7JUZ - chains A and C; structure by X-ray diffraction, 3.21 A resolution.

# Chain A
Protein: Kinase suppressor of Ras 1
Source organism: Homo sapiens
Notes: EC 2.7.11.1
UniProtKB: Q8IVT5 (KSR1_HUMAN); residue numbers follow UniProt; this construct covers 591-899
Chain sequence (334 residues; each row starts with the number of its first residue):
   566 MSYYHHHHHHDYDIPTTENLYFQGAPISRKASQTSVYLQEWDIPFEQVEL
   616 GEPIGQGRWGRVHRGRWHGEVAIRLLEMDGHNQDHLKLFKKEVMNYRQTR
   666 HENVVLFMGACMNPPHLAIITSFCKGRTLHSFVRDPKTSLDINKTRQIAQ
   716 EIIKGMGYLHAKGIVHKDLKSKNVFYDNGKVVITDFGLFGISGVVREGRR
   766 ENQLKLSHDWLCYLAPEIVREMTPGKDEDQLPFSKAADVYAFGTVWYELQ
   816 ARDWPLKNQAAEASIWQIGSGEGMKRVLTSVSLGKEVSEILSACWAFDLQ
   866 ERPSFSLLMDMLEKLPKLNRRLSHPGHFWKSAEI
Unresolved in the structure: 566-600, 760-767, 882-899
Construct notes: initiating methionine (566); expression tag (567-590); conflict Glu898 (Asp in Q8IVT5)
Residues lining bound ligands: AMP-PNP (ANP; phosphoaminophosphonic acid-adenylate ester): Ile619, Gly620, Gln621, Gly622, Arg623, Trp624, Val627, Ala637, Arg639, Val670, Thr686, Ser687, Phe688, Cys689, Thr693, Asp733, Lys735, Lys737, Asn738, Phe740, Thr749, Asp750

# Chain C
Protein: Dual specificity mitogen-activated protein kinase kinase 1
Source organism: Oryctolagus cuniculus
Notes: EC 2.7.12.2
UniProtKB: P29678 (MP2K1_RABIT); residue numbers follow UniProt; this construct covers 35-393
Chain sequence (384 residues; numbered 10 to 393; the number before each row is that of its first residue):
    10 MSYYHHHHHHDYDIPTTENLYFQGAKKLEELELDEQQRKRLEAFLTQKQK
    60 VGELKDDDFEKISELGAGNGGVVFKVSHKPSGLVMARKLIHLEIKPAIRN
   110 QIIRELQVLHECNSPYIVGFYGAFYSDGEISICMEHMDGGSLDQVLKKAG
   160 RIPEQILGKVSIAVIKGLTYLREKHKIMHRDVKPSNILVNSRGEIKLCDF
   210 GVSGQLIDSMANSFVGTRSYMSPERLQGTHYSVQSDIWSMGLSLVEMAVG
   260 RYPIPPPDAKELELMFGCQVEGDAAETPPRPRTPGRPLSSYGMDSRPPMA
   310 IFELLDYIVNEPPPKLPSAVFSLEFQDFVNKCLIKNPAERADLKQLMVHA
   360 FIKRSDAEEVDFAGWLCSTIGLNQPSTPTHAAGV
Unresolved in the structure: 10-39, 78-80, 275-306, 383-393
Construct notes: initiating methionine (10); expression tag (11-34)
Curated features (UniProtKB/Swiss-Prot):
  - region: Glu270 to Pro307 (RAF1-binding)
  - active site: Asp190 (Proton acceptor)
  - binding site (ATP): Leu74 to Val82, Lys97
  - modified residue: Ser218 (Phosphoserine), Ser222 (Phosphoserine), Thr286 (Phosphothreonine), Thr292 (Phosphothreonine), Ser298 (Phosphoserine)
Residues lining bound ligands:
  - 3EW (5-[(4-bromo-2-chlorophenyl)amino]-4-fluoro-N-(2-hydroxyethoxy)-1-methyl-1H-benzimidazole-6-carboxamide): Lys97, Leu115, Leu118, Ile126, Val127, Ile141, Met143, Asp190, Cys207, Asp208, Phe209, Gly210, Val211, Ser212, Leu215, Ile216, Ala220
  - AMP-PNP (ANP; phosphoaminophosphonic acid-adenylate ester): Leu74, Gly75, Ala76, Gly77, Val82, Ala95, Lys97, Met143, Glu144, His145, Met146, Gly149, Ser150, Gln153, Asp190, Lys192, Ser194, Asn195, Leu197, Cys207, Asp208
From the paper describing this entry:
  - post-translational modification sites: Ser218, Ser222 (citing earlier work)

# Interface between chain A and chain C
Pairs across the interface (37; chain A residue first):
  Leu769(A) with Phe223(C); Val224(C), hydrogen bond (backbone-backbone)
  Lys770(A) with Ser222(C)
  Leu771(A) with Ser222(C), hydrogen bond (backbone-backbone)
  Arg785(A) with Ala309(C); Phe311(C)
  Met787(A) with Ile310(C)
  Thr788(A) with Ala309(C)
  Asn823(A) with Asp217(C), hydrogen bond (side chain-backbone); Asn221(C), hydrogen bond
  Gln824(A) with Asn221(C), hydrogen bond (backbone-side chain); Gly237(C)
  Ala825(A) with Asn221(C), hydrogen bond (backbone-side chain)
  Ala826(A) with Asn221(C), hydrogen bond (backbone-backbone); Ser222(C); Phe223(C)
  Glu827(A) with Val224(C); Ser228(C), hydrogen bond; Met230(C); Leu235(C); Leu314(C)
  Ala828(A) with Arg234(C); Leu235(C)
  Ile830(A) with Phe311(C)
  Trp831(A) with Leu235(C); Gln236(C); Phe311(C); Leu314(C); Asp315(C), hydrogen bond; Val318(C), hydrophobic
  Gln832(A) with Leu235(C); Gln236(C), hydrogen bond (side chain-backbone); Gly237(C)
  Gly834(A) with Phe311(C)
  Ser835(A) with Phe311(C)
  Arg841(A) with Gln236(C), hydrogen bond (side chain-backbone); Gly237(C)
Interface residues without a listed pair, chain A (21 interface residues in all): Gln768, Val784, Pro789
Interface residues without a listed pair, chain C (22 interface residues in all): Gly225, Thr226, Thr238, Met308, Asn319

# Summary
Chain A and chain C form an interface of 21 and 22 residues respectively, with 11 hydrogen bonds. Polar
contacts include Asn823(A)-Asp217(C), Asn823(A)-Asn221(C) and Gln824(A)-Asn221(C). Bound to chain A: AMP-PNP.
Chain C binds AMP-PNP and compound 3EW. UniProt lists active-site residue Asp190(C) and 10 ATP-binding
residues on chain C. From the paper: modification sites Ser218(C) and Ser222(C).
Here chain A is Kinase suppressor of Ras 1 (Homo sapiens) and chain C is Dual specificity mitogen-activated
protein kinase kinase 1 (Oryctolagus cuniculus). Entry 7JUZ (Crystal Structure of KSR1:MEK1 in complex with
AMP-PNP, and allosteric MEK inhibitor Selumetinib) was determined by X-ray diffraction (same publication as
7JUQ, 7JUR, 7JUS, 7JUT, 7JUU, 7JUV and 5 further entries).
